PDB entry 8DGU | X-ray diffraction, 1.89 A resolution | chains H and L of the 3 polymer chains in the assembly

Chain H:
Name: Antibody CC25.106 Fab heavy chain
From: Homo sapiens
Notes: antibody fragment or engineered binder
Amino-acid sequence (220 residues; row label = number of the first residue in the row; a row labelled like 82A-82C holds insertion residues (82A, then the next letters in order)):
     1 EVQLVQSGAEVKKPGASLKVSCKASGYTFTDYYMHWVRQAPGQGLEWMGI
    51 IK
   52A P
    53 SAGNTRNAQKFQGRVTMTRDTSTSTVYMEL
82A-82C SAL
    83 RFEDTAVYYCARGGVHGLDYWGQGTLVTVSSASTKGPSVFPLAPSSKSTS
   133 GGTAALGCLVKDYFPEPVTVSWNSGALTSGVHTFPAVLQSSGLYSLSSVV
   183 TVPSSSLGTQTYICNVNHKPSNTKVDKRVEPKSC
Not modelled in the structure: 215-216
Disulfides: Cys-22/Cys-92, Cys-140/Cys-196

Chain L:
Name: Antibody CC25.106 Fab light chain
From: Homo sapiens
Notes: antibody fragment or engineered binder
Amino-acid sequence (216 residues; each row starts with the number of its first residue; note: 1 number in that range is skipped by the numbering (no residue carries it; nothing is unmodelled there); a row labelled like 27A-27B holds insertion residues (27A, then the next letters in order)):
     1 QSVLTQPPS
    11 VSAPPGQKVTISCSGSS
27A-27B SN
    28 IGNNYVSWYQQLPGTAPKLLIHENNQRPSGIPDRFSGSKSGTSATLGITG
    78 LQTGDEADYYCGTWDTNL
95A-95B GA
    96 FVFGAATRVTVLGQPKANPSVTLFPPSSEELQANKATLVCLISDFYPGAV
   146 TVAWKADSSPVKAGVETTTPSKQSNNKYAASSYLSLTPEQWKSHRSYSCQ
   196 VTHEGSTVEKTVAPTECS
Not modelled in the structure: 211-213
Disulfides: Cys-23/Cys-88, Cys-135/Cys-194

Interface between chain H and chain L:
Contacting residue pairs - 59 pairs, chain H then chain L:
  Val-37(H) / Phe-98(L)  hydrophobic
  Gln-39(H) / Gln-38(L)  hydrogen bond
  Gln-39(H) / Tyr-87(L)  hydrogen bond
  Gln-43(H) / Tyr-87(L)
  Gly-44(H) / Tyr-87(L)
  Leu-45(H) / Pro-44(L)  hydrophobic
  Leu-45(H) / Tyr-87(L)
  Leu-45(H) / Phe-98(L)
  Trp-47(H) / Ala-95B(L)  hydrophobic
  Trp-47(H) / Phe-96(L)
  Trp-47(H) / Phe-98(L)
  Arg-58(H) / Leu-95(L)  hydrogen bond (side chain-backbone)
  Arg-58(H) / Gly-95A(L)  hydrogen bond (side chain-backbone)
  Tyr-91(H) / Gln-38(L)
  Tyr-91(H) / Ala-43(L)  hydrophobic
  Tyr-91(H) / Pro-44(L)
  Val-97(H) / His-49(L)
  Val-97(H) / Glu-50(L)
  His-98(H) / Tyr-32(L)
  His-98(H) / Glu-50(L)  salt bridge
  Gly-99(H) / Tyr-36(L)
  Leu-100(H) / Tyr-36(L)  hydrogen bond (backbone-side chain)
  Leu-100(H) / Leu-46(L)
  Leu-100(H) / Phe-96(L)  hydrophobic
  Leu-100(H) / Phe-98(L)  hydrophobic
  Asp-101(H) / Leu-46(L)
  Trp-103(H) / Tyr-36(L)  hydrophobic
  Trp-103(H) / Pro-44(L)
  Phe-122(H) / Ser-122(L)
  Phe-122(H) / Glu-124(L)
  Phe-122(H) / Glu-125(L)
  Pro-123(H) / Ser-122(L)
  Pro-123(H) / Glu-124(L)
  Leu-124(H) / Phe-119(L)
  Ala-125(H) / Phe-119(L)
  Ala-137(H) / Thr-117(L)
  Ala-137(H) / Phe-119(L)
  Leu-141(H) / Tyr-178(L)  hydrophobic
  Lys-143(H) / Glu-125(L)  salt bridge
  Lys-143(H) / Lys-130(L)
  Lys-143(H) / Thr-132(L)
  His-164(H) / Gln-168(L)
  His-164(H) / Ala-174(L)
  Phe-166(H) / Leu-136(L)  hydrophobic
  Phe-166(H) / Ile-137(L)
  Phe-166(H) / Ala-174(L)  hydrophobic
  Phe-166(H) / Ala-175(L)
  Pro-167(H) / Thr-163(L)
  Pro-167(H) / Ser-166(L)
  Ala-168(H) / Thr-163(L)
  Val-169(H) / Glu-161(L)
  Val-169(H) / Thr-163(L)
  Val-169(H) / Tyr-178(L)  hydrophobic
  Gln-171(H) / Glu-161(L)
  Ser-172(H) / Glu-161(L)  hydrogen bond
  Leu-178(H) / Tyr-178(L)
  Ser-179(H) / Val-134(L)
  Ser-179(H) / Tyr-178(L)  hydrogen bond
  Lys-209(H) / Glu-124(L)  salt bridge
Interface residues without a listed pair, chain H (39 interface residues in all): Gly-104, Val-121, Lys-129, Ser-130, Leu-138, Leu-170, Ser-177, Val-181
Interface residues without a listed pair, chain L (39 interface residues in all): Ser-34, Thr-42, Trp-91, Ala-128, Ser-138, Thr-162, Ser-176, Lys-205

Overview:
The chain H/chain L interface involves 39 residues from each chain; the contacts include 7 hydrogen bonds and
3 salt bridges. Polar pairs include His-98(H)/Glu-50(L), Lys-143(H)/Glu-125(L) and Lys-209(H)/Glu-124(L).
Here chain H is Antibody CC25.106 Fab heavy chain and chain L is Antibody CC25.106 Fab light chain, both from
Homo sapiens. Entry 8DGU (Crystal structure of SARS-CoV-2 spike stem helix peptide in complex with Fab of
broadly neutralizing antibody ...) was determined by X-ray diffraction together with 8DGW from the same study.
